9CVG - chains A and B of the 3 polymer chains in the assembly; structure by electron microscopy, 2.08 A resolution.

== Chain A (and B) ==
Name: Capsid protein
From: Tulane virus
Notes: chain B of this document is another copy of the same molecule, construct and numbering; everything in this record applies to it too
UniProtKB: B2Y6D0 (B2Y6D0_9CALI); numbering as in UniProt (aligned over 1-534)
Amino-acid sequence (534 residues; each row starts with the number of its first residue):
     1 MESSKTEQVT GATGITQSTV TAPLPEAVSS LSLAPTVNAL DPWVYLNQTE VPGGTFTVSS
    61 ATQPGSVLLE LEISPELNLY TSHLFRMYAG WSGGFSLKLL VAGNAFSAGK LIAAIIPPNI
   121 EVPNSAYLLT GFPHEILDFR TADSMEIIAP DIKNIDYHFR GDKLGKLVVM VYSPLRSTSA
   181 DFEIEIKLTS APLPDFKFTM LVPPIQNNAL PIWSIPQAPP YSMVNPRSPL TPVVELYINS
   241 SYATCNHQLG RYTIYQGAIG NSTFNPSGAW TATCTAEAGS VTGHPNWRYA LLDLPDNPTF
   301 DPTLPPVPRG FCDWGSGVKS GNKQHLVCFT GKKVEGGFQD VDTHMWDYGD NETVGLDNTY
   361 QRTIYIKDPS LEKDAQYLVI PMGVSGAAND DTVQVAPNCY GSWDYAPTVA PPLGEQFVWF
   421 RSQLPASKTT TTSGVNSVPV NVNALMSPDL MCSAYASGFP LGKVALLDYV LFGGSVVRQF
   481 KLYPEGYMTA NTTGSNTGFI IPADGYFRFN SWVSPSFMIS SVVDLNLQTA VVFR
Unresolved in the structure: 1-19, 528-534
Differences from the reference sequence: variant Ser-3 (Asn in B2Y6D0), His-284 (Asn in B2Y6D0), Val-334 (Phe in B2Y6D0), Glu-335 (Ala in B2Y6D0), Thr-343 (Ala in B2Y6D0), Lys-367 (Ser in B2Y6D0), Met-451 (Ile in B2Y6D0), Cys-452 (Arg in B2Y6D0)

== Chain A / chain B interface ==
Contacting residue pairs - 69 pairs, chain A then chain B:
  Thr-36(A) / Trp-43(B)
  Val-37(A) / Trp-43(B)
  Asn-38(A) / Asp-41(B)
  Asn-38(A) / Trp-43(B)
  Asp-41(A) / Asn-38(B)  hydrogen bond
  Asp-41(A) / Ala-39(B)
  Asp-41(A) / Tyr-88(B)  hydrogen bond
  Trp-43(A) / Thr-36(B)
  Trp-43(A) / Val-37(B)
  Trp-43(A) / Asn-38(B)
  Trp-43(A) / Leu-201(B)
  Tyr-80(A) / Met-87(B)  hydrophobic
  Tyr-80(A) / Leu-201(B)  hydrogen bond (side chain-backbone)
  Tyr-80(A) / Val-202(B)
  Tyr-80(A) / Pro-203(B)
  His-83(A) / His-83(B)
  His-83(A) / Met-87(B)
  His-83(A) / Pro-204(B)
  Leu-84(A) / Leu-84(B)  hydrophobic
  Met-87(A) / His-83(B)
  Tyr-88(A) / Asp-41(B)  hydrogen bond
  Leu-201(A) / Val-44(B)  hydrophobic
  Leu-201(A) / Tyr-80(B)  hydrophobic
  Val-202(A) / Tyr-80(B)
  Pro-203(A) / Tyr-80(B)
  Pro-204(A) / His-83(B)
  Pro-204(A) / Ile-212(B)
  Ile-205(A) / Ser-214(B)
  Ser-222(A) / Phe-264(B)
  Ser-222(A) / Asn-265(B)
  Met-223(A) / Asn-265(B)  hydrogen bond (backbone-side chain)
  Val-224(A) / Asn-265(B)
  Val-224(A) / Ser-267(B)
  Leu-230(A) / Leu-230(B)  hydrophobic
  Leu-230(A) / Ser-267(B)
  Leu-230(A) / Gly-268(B)
  Pro-232(A) / Gly-268(B)
  Phe-264(A) / Ser-222(B)
  Asn-265(A) / Ser-222(B)
  Asn-265(A) / Met-223(B)  hydrogen bond (side chain-backbone)
  Asn-265(A) / Val-224(B)
  Ser-267(A) / Val-224(B)
  Ser-267(A) / Leu-230(B)
  Ser-267(A) / Ser-267(B)
  Gly-268(A) / Pro-232(B)
  Phe-329(A) / Phe-329(B)  hydrophobic
  Phe-329(A) / Val-341(B)  hydrophobic
  Gly-336(A) / Ala-426(B)  hydrogen bond (backbone-backbone)
  Gly-337(A) / Ala-426(B)
  Phe-338(A) / Ala-426(B)  hydrogen bond (backbone-backbone)
  Phe-338(A) / Ser-427(B)
  Phe-338(A) / Lys-428(B)  hydrogen bond (backbone-backbone)
  Gln-339(A) / Lys-428(B)
  Gln-339(A) / Thr-429(B)
  Gln-339(A) / Thr-430(B)
  Asp-340(A) / Lys-428(B)  hydrogen bond (backbone-backbone)
  Asp-340(A) / Thr-429(B)  hydrogen bond
  Asp-340(A) / Thr-430(B)  hydrogen bond (side chain-backbone)
  Ala-426(A) / Gly-336(B)
  Ala-426(A) / Gly-337(B)
  Ala-426(A) / Phe-338(B)  hydrogen bond (backbone-backbone)
  Ser-427(A) / Phe-338(B)
  Lys-428(A) / Phe-338(B)  hydrogen bond (backbone-backbone)
  Lys-428(A) / Gln-339(B)
  Lys-428(A) / Asp-340(B)  hydrogen bond (backbone-backbone)
  Thr-430(A) / Gln-339(B)
  Pro-439(A) / Gly-336(B)
  Asp-449(A) / Phe-264(B)
  Cys-452(A) / Cys-452(B)  disulfide
Other interface residues (no listed pair), chain A (50 interface residues in all): Ala-39, Val-44, Asn-47, Leu-79, Arg-86, Ile-212, Ser-214, Tyr-221, Pro-229, Trp-270, Pro-425, Thr-429, Ser-453
Other interface residues (no listed pair), chain B (53 interface residues in all): Leu-79, Arg-86, Ile-205, Tyr-221, Pro-229, Thr-231, Thr-271, Val-334, Glu-335, Pro-425, Thr-431, Pro-439, Asp-449
Inter-chain disulfides: Cys-452(A)/Cys-452(B)

== Summary ==
50 residues of chain A face 53 of chain B across their interface, with 1 disulfide bond and 15 hydrogen bonds.
Among the polar pairs are Asp-41(A)/Asn-38(B), Asp-41(A)/Tyr-88(B) and Tyr-80(A)/Leu-201(B).
Chain A and chain B are both Capsid protein (Tulane virus); the structure, Cryo-EM structure of Tulane virus
9-6-17 variant capsid protein VP1 9-14-18, DTT-treated, was determined by electron microscopy (same
publication as 9CVE, 9CVF, 8VGR, 8VJR and 8VJS).
